3LRD - chains A and B; structure by X-ray diffraction, 2.15 A resolution.

== Chain A (and B) ==
Name: Major ampullate spidroin 1
From: Euprosthenops australis
Notes: fragment: N-terminal domain; chain B of this document is another copy of the same molecule, construct and numbering; everything in this record applies to it too
Reference sequence: Q05H60 (Q05H60_9ARAC); residues 5-137 here correspond to UniProt positions 24-156 (UniProt number = residue number + 19)
Amino-acid sequence (137 residues; row label = number of the first residue in the row):
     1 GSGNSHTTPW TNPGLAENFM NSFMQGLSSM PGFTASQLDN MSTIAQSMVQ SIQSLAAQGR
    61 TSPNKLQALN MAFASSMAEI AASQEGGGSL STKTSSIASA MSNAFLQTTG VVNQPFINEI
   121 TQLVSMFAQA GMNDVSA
Unresolved in the structure: 1-5, 135-137 (chain B: 1-5, 132-137)
Differences from the reference sequence: expression tag (1-4); engineered mutation N40 (Asp59 in Q05H60), Q84 (Glu103 in Q05H60)

== Chain A / chain B interface ==
Residue-residue contacts - 56 pairs, chain A then chain B:
  N40(A) with N64(B); K65(B), hydrogen bond
  T43(A) with L55(B); R60(B), hydrogen bond; K65(B)
  I44(A) with K65(B); L69(B), hydrophobic
  Q46(A) with R60(B), hydrogen bond
  S47(A) with S51(B); L55(B)
  S51(A) with S47(B); S51(B)
  L55(A) with T43(B)
  R60(A) with T43(B), hydrogen bond; Q46(B), hydrogen bond
  N64(A) with N40(B); Q84(B)
  K65(A) with D39(B), salt bridge; N40(B); T43(B)
  Q67(A) with E79(B)
  A68(A) with I44(B), hydrophobic; S76(B); E79(B); I80(B), hydrophobic
  L69(A) with I44(B), hydrophobic; M48(B), hydrophobic
  M71(A) with E79(B); F127(B), hydrophobic
  A72(A) with M48(B), hydrophobic; A72(B); S76(B)
  S75(A) with A72(B); S75(B), hydrogen bond
  S76(A) with A68(B), hydrogen bond (side chain-backbone); A72(B)
  E79(A) with Q67(B); A68(B); M71(B)
  I80(A) with N64(B); A68(B), hydrophobic
  Q84(A) with N64(B)
  E119(A) with M126(B); F127(B); A130(B)
  Q122(A) with M126(B)
  L123(A) with L123(B), hydrophobic
  F127(A) with M71(B), hydrophobic; E119(B)
  A130(A) with E119(B)
  G131(A) with E119(B)
  M132(A) with W10(B); Q67(B); M71(B), hydrophobic
  N133(A) with W10(B); N113(B), hydrogen bond (backbone-side chain)
Interface residues without a listed pair, chain A (30 interface residues in all): M126, D134
Interface residues without a listed pair, chain B (34 interface residues in all): T8, S62, N70, S83, F116

== In short ==
Chain A and chain B form an interface of 30 and 34 residues respectively, with 8 hydrogen bonds and 1 salt
bridge. Polar contacts include K65(A)-D39(B), N40(A)-K65(B) and T43(A)-R60(B).
Both chains are Major ampullate spidroin 1 (Euprosthenops australis). Entry 3LRD (Self-assembly of spider silk
proteins is controlled by a pH-sensitive relay) was determined by X-ray diffraction together with 3LR2 and
3LR8 from the same study.
